PDB entry 6XCM | electron microscopy, 3.42 A resolution | chains C and H of the 7 polymer chains in the assembly

Chain C:
Molecule: Spike glycoprotein
Source organism: Severe acute respiratory syndrome coronavirus 2
UniProt: P0DTC2 (SPIKE_SARS2); numbering as in UniProt (aligned over 1-1213)
Chain sequence (1259 residues; numbered 1 to 1259; the number before each row is that of its first residue):
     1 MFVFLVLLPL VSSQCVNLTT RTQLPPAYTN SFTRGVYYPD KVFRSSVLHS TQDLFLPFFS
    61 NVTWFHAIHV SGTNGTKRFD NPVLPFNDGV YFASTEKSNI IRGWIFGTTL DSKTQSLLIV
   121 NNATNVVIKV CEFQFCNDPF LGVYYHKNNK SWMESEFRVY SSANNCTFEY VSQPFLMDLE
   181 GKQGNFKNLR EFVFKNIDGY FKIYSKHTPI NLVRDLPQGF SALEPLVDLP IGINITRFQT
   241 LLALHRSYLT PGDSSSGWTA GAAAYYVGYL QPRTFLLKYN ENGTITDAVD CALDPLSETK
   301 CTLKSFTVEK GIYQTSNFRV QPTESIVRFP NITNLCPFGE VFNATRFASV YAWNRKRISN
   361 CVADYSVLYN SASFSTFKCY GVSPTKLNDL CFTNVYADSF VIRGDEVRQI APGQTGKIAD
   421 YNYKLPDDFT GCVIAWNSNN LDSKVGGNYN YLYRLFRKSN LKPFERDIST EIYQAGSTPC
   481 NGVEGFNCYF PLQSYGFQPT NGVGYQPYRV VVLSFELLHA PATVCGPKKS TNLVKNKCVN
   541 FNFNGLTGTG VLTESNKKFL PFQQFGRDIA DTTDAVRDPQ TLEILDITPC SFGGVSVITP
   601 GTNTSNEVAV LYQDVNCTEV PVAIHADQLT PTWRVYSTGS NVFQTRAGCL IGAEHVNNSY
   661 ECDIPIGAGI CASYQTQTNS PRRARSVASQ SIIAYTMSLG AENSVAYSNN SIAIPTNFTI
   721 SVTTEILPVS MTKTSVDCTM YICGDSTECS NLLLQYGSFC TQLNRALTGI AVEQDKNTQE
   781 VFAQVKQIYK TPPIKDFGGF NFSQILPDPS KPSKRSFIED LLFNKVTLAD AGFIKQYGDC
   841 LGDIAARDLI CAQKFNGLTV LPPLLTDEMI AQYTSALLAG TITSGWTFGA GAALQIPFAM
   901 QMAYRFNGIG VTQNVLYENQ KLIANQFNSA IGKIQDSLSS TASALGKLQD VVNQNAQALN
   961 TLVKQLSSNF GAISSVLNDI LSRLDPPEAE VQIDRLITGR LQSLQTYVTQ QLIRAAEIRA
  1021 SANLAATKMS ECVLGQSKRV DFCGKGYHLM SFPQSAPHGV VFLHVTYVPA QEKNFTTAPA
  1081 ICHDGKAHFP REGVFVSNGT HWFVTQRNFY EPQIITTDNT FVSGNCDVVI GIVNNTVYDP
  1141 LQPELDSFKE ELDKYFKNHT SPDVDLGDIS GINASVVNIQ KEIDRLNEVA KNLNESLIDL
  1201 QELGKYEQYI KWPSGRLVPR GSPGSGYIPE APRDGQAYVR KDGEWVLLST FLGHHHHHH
Unresolved in the structure: 1-26, 67-80, 141-163, 173-185, 197-199, 212-214, 243-262, 519, 621-640, 677-688, 812, 828-853, 1148-1259
Sequence notes: conflict Glu607 (Gln in P0DTC2), Pro986 (Lys in P0DTC2), Pro987 (Val in P0DTC2); expression tag (1214-1259)
Swiss-Prot annotation at these positions:
  - region: Asn280 to Cys301 (Putative superantigen), Arg403 to Asp405 (Integrin-binding motif), Asn448 to Phe456 (Immunodominant HLA epitope recognized by the CD8+), Pro681 to Ala684 (Putative superantigen), Ser816 to Tyr837 (Fusion peptide 1), Lys835 to Phe855 (Fusion peptide 2), Asp1163 to Glu1202 (Heptad repeat 2)
  - site (Cleavage): Arg685, Ser686, Arg815, Ser816
  - glycosylation: Asn17 (N-linked (GlcNAc...) (complex) asparagine), Asn61 (N-linked (GlcNAc...) (hybrid) asparagine), Asn74 (N-linked (GlcNAc...) (complex) asparagine), Asn122 (N-linked (GlcNAc...) (hybrid) asparagine), Asn149 (N-linked (GlcNAc...) (complex) asparagine), Asn165 (N-linked (GlcNAc...) (complex) asparagine), Asn234 (N-linked (GlcNAc...) (high mannose) asparagine), Asn282 (N-linked (GlcNAc...) (complex) asparagine), Thr323 (O-linked (GalNAc) threonine), Ser325 (O-linked (HexNAc...) serine), Asn331 (N-linked (GlcNAc...) (complex) asparagine), Asn343 (N-linked (GlcNAc...) (complex) asparagine), Asn603 (N-linked (GlcNAc...) (hybrid) asparagine), Asn616 (N-linked (GlcNAc...) (complex) asparagine), Asn657 (N-linked (GlcNAc...) (complex) asparagine), Thr676 (O-linked (GlcNAc...) threonine), Thr678 (O-linked (GlcNAc...) threonine), Asn709 (N-linked (GlcNAc...) (high mannose) asparagine), Asn717 (N-linked (GlcNAc...) (hybrid) asparagine), Asn801 (N-linked (GlcNAc...) (hybrid) asparagine) and 6 more in UniProt
Disulfide bonds: Cys131-Cys166, Cys291-Cys301, Cys336-Cys361, Cys379-Cys432, Cys391-Cys525, Cys480-Cys488, Cys538-Cys590, Cys617-Cys649, Cys662-Cys671, Cys738-Cys760, Cys743-Cys749, Cys1032-Cys1043, Cys1082-Cys1126
Glycans and other covalent adducts: N-acetylglucosamine (NAG) linked to Asn61, Asn122, Asn165, Asn234, Asn282, Asn331, Asn343, Asn603, Asn616, Asn709, Asn717, Asn801, Asn1098, Asn1134

Chain H:
Molecule: C105 Fab Heavy Chain
Source organism: Homo sapiens
Notes: antibody fragment or engineered binder
Chain sequence (230 residues; row label = number of the first residue in the row; a row labelled like 82A-82C holds insertion residues (82A, then the next letters in order); X marks 1 residue of unknown identity (built as UNK)):
     1 QVQLVESGGG LIQPGGSLRL SCAASGFTVS SNYMSWVRQA PGKGLEWVSV IYSGGSTYYA
    61 DSVKGRFTIS RDNSKNTLYL QM
82A-82C NSL
    83 RAEDTAVYYC ARGEGWEL
100A-100B PY
   101 DYWGQGTLVT VSSASTKGPS VFPLAPSSKS TSGGTAALGC LVKDYFPEPV TVSWNSGALT
   161 SGVHTFPAVL QSSXLYSLSS VVTVPSSSLG TQTYICNVNH KPSNTKVDKR VEPKSCDKTH
   221 HHHHH
Unresolved in the structure: 1, 113-225

How chain C and chain H interact:
Contacting residue pairs (27; chain C residue first):
  Thr415(C) - Tyr58(H)  hydrogen bond (backbone-side chain)
  Gly416(C) - Tyr58(H)
  Tyr421(C) - Tyr33(H)  hydrogen bond
  Tyr421(C) - Tyr52(H)
  Tyr421(C) - Ser53(H)  hydrogen bond
  Tyr421(C) - Gly54(H)  hydrogen bond (side chain-backbone)
  Phe456(C) - Tyr33(H)  hydrophobic
  Phe456(C) - Leu100(H)  hydrophobic
  Arg457(C) - Tyr33(H)
  Arg457(C) - Ser53(H)  hydrogen bond (backbone-side chain)
  Lys458(C) - Ser31(H)
  Lys458(C) - Ser53(H)
  Lys458(C) - Gly54(H)
  Asn460(C) - Gly54(H)
  Tyr473(C) - Ser31(H)  hydrogen bond (side chain-backbone)
  Tyr473(C) - Asn32(H)
  Tyr473(C) - Ser53(H)
  Gln474(C) - Ser31(H)  hydrogen bond
  Ala475(C) - Thr28(H)
  Ala475(C) - Asn32(H)
  Gly476(C) - Thr28(H)  hydrogen bond (backbone-side chain)
  Gly476(C) - Lys75(H)  hydrogen bond (backbone-side chain)
  Phe486(C) - Tyr102(H)
  Asn487(C) - Gly26(H)
  Asn487(C) - Phe27(H)
  Tyr505(C) - Trp98(H)  hydrogen bond
  Tyr505(C) - Glu99(H)  hydrogen bond
Other interface residues (no listed pair), chain C (20 interface residues in all): Arg403, Lys417, Asp420, Tyr453, Leu455, Ser459
Other interface residues (no listed pair), chain H (16 interface residues in all): Ser56

Summary:
20 residues of chain C and 16 residues of chain H are in contact; the contacts include 11 hydrogen bonds.
Polar pairs include Thr415(C)-Tyr58(H), Tyr421(C)-Tyr33(H) and Tyr421(C)-Ser53(H). Covalently linked
N-acetylglucosamine: at Asn61(C), Asn122(C), Asn165(C), Asn234(C), Asn282(C) and Asn331(C) and 8 more.
Here chain C is Spike glycoprotein (Severe acute respiratory syndrome coronavirus 2) and chain H is C105 Fab
Heavy Chain (Homo sapiens). Entry 6XCM (Structure of the SARS-CoV-2 spike glycoprotein in complex with the
C105 neutralizing antibody Fab fragment (state ...) was determined by electron microscopy (same publication as
6XCA and 6XCN).
